7JXZ - chains A and C of the 4 polymer chains in the assembly; structure by X-ray diffraction, 2.23 A resolution.

== Chain A (and C) ==
Name: Hemoglobin subunit alpha
Source organism: Homo sapiens
Notes: chain C of this document is another copy of the same molecule, construct and numbering; everything in this record applies to it too
Reference sequence: P69905 (HBA_HUMAN); residues 1-141 here correspond to UniProt positions 2-142 (UniProt number = residue number + 1)
Amino-acid sequence (141 residues; each row starts with the number of its first residue):
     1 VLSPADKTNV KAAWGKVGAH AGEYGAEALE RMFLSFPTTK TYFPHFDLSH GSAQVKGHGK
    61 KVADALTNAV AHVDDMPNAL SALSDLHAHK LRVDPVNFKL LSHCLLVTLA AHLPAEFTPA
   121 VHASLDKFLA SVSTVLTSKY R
Swiss-Prot annotation at these positions:
  - binding site (O2): H58
  - binding site (heme b): H87
  - site: T8, N9 (Microbial infection: Cleavage), K11 (Not glycated), A13, W14 (Microbial infection: Cleavage), Y24, G25 (Microbial infection: Cleavage), L29, E30 (Microbial infection: Cleavage), H45, F46 (Microbial infection: Cleavage), D47, L48 (Microbial infection: Cleavage), S52, A53 (Microbial infection: Cleavage), V55, K56 (Microbial infection: Cleavage), K56 (Not glycated), G59, K60 (Microbial infection: Cleavage), K60 (Not glycated), K90 (Not glycated), L91, R92 (Microbial infection: Cleavage), K99 (Not glycated), L106, V107 (Microbial infection: Cleavage), T108, L109 (Microbial infection: Cleavage), V121, H122 (Microbial infection: Cleavage), S133, T134 (Microbial infection: Cleavage)
  - modified residue: S3 (Phosphoserine), K7 (N6-succinyllysine), T8 (Phosphothreonine), K11 (N6-succinyllysine), K16 (N6-acetyllysine), Y24 (Phosphotyrosine), S35 (Phosphoserine), K40 (N6-succinyllysine), S49 (Phosphoserine), S102 (Phosphoserine), T108 (Phosphothreonine), S124 (Phosphoserine), S131 (Phosphoserine), T134 (Phosphothreonine), T137 (Phosphothreonine), S138 (Phosphoserine)
  - glycosylation (N-linked (Glc) (glycation) lysine): K7, K16, K40, K61
Bound ions: heme Fe: H87 (together with carbon monoxide)
Small-molecule neighbours:
  - carbon monoxide (CMO): L29, F43, H58, V62, L101
  - heme (HEM): M32, T39, Y42, F43, H45, F46, H58, K61, V62, A65, L66, L83, L86, H87, L91, V93, N97, F98, L101, V132, L136
  - 1,4,7,10,13,16-hexaoxacyclooctadecane (O4B): F33, L34, P37, K40, L48
  - VOJ (3-{(1S)-1-[5-fluoro-2-(1H-pyrazol-1-yl)phenyl]ethoxy}-5-(3-methyl-1H-pyrazol-4-yl)pyridin-2-amine), molecule 1: V1, L2, K7, V73, D74, M76, S131
  - VOJ, molecule 2: D74, D75, M76, P77, N78, S131, T134, V135

== Chain A / chain C interface ==
Pairs across the interface - 21 pairs, chain A then chain C:
  V1(A) - V135(C)  hydrophobic
  V1(A) - S138(C)  hydrogen bond (backbone-side chain)
  V1(A) - K139(C)
  V1(A) - Y140(C)
  L2(A) - Y140(C)
  S3(A) - K139(C)
  S3(A) - Y140(C)
  P4(A) - Y140(C)
  P4(A) - R141(C)
  P77(A) - V1(C)  hydrophobic
  K127(A) - K139(C)  hydrogen bond (side chain-backbone)
  V135(A) - V1(C)  hydrophobic
  S138(A) - V1(C)  hydrogen bond (side chain-backbone)
  K139(A) - V1(C)
  K139(A) - S3(C)
  K139(A) - K127(C)  hydrogen bond (backbone-side chain)
  Y140(A) - V1(C)
  Y140(A) - S3(C)
  Y140(A) - P4(C)
  R141(A) - S3(C)
  R141(A) - P4(C)
Other interface residues (no listed pair), chain A (13 interface residues in all): D6, T134
Other interface residues (no listed pair), chain C (13 interface residues in all): L2, D6, P77, T134

== Summary ==
Chain A and chain C each contribute 13 residues to their interface; the contacts include 4 hydrogen bonds.
Among the polar pairs are V1(A)-S138(C) and K127(A)-K139(C). Chain A binds heme, carbon monoxide,
1,4,7,10,13,16-hexaoxacyclooctadecane and compound VOJ.
Chain A and chain C are both Hemoglobin subunit alpha (Homo sapiens); the structure, Structure of HbA with
compound (S)-4, was determined by X-ray diffraction, deposited together with 7JY0, 7JY1 and 7JY3.
